PDB entry 8C0W | electron microscopy, 4.70 A resolution (low resolution: residue-level contacts below are approximate; hydrogen-bond / salt-bridge calls are withheld) | chains C and R of the 7 polymer chains in the assembly

# Chain C
Protein: Peroxisomal ATPase PEX6
From: Saccharomyces cerevisiae
Notes: EC 3.6.4.-
UniProtKB: P33760 (PEX6_YEAST); residues 1-1030 here = UniProt positions 1-1030
Amino-acid sequence (1030 residues; numbered 1 to 1030; the number before each row is that of its first residue):
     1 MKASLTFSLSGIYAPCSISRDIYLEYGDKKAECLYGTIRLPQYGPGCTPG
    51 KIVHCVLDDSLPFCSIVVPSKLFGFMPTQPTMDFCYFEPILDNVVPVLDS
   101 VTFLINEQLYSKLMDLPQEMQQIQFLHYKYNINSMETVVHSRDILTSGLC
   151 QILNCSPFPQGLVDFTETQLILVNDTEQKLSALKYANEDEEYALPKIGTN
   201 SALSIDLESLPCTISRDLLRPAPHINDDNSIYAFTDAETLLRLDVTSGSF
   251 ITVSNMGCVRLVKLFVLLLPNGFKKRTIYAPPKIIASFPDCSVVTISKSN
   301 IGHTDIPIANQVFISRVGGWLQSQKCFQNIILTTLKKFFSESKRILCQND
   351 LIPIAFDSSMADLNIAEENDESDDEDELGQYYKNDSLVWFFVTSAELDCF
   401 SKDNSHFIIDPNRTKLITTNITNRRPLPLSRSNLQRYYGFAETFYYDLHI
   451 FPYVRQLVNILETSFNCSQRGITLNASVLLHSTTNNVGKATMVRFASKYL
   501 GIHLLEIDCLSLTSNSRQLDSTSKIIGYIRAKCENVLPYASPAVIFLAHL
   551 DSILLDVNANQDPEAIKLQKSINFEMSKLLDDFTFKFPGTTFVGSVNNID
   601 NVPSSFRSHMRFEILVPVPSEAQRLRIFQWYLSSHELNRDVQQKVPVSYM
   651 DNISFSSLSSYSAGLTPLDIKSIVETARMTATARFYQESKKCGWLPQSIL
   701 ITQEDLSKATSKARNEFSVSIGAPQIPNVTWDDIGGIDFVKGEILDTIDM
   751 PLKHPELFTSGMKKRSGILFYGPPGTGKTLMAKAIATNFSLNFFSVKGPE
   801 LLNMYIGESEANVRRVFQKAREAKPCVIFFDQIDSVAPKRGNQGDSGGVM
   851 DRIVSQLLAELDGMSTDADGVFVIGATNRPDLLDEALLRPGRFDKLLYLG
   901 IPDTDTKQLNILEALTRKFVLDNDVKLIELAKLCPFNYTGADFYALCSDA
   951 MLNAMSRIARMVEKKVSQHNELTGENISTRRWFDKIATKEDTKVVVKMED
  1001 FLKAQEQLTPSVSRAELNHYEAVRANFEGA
Construct notes: engineered mutation Gln832 (Glu in P33760)
Metal / ion sites: Mg2+: Thr779 (together with ATP)
Ligand contacts:
  - ATP (adenosine-5'-triphosphate), molecule 1: Phe444, Tyr446, Asn486, Val487, Gly488, Lys489, Ala490, Thr491, His549, Asn597, Tyr631, Pro667, Leu668
  - ATP, molecule 2: Asp733, Ile734, Gly735, Pro774, Gly775, Thr776, Gly777, Lys778, Thr779, Leu780, Asn878, Gly940, Ala941, Tyr944
  - ATP: Asp862, Pro890, Arg892
UniProt features mapped onto this chain:
  - binding site (ATP): Gly772 to Thr779
What the authors report for this chain:
  - mutagenesis - E832Q: decreased catalytic activity
  - mutagenesis - R889K: decreased catalytic activity (citing earlier work)

# Chain R
Protein: unknown peptide
From: Saccharomyces cerevisiae
Amino-acid sequence (9 residues; each row starts with the number of its first residue; X marks 9 residues of unknown identity (built as UNK)):
    20 XXXXXXXXX

# Chain C / chain R interface
Interface residues of chain C (facing chain R), 4 residues: Met804, Tyr805, Ile806, Ser846

# In short
Chain C and chain R make no direct contact in this assembly. Chain C binds 3 copies of ATP. From UniProt: 8
ATP-binding residues on chain C. The paper reports that E832Q and R889K of chain C reduce catalytic activity.
Chain C is Peroxisomal ATPase PEX6 and chain R is unknown peptide, both from Saccharomyces cerevisiae; the
structure, Structure of the peroxisomal Pex1/Pex6 ATPase complex bound to a substrate in twin seam state, was
determined by electron microscopy, deposited together with 8C0V.
